PDB entry 8X0M | electron microscopy, 3.50 A resolution | chains B and C of the 11 polymer chains in the assembly

# Chain B
Molecule: Spike glycoprotein E2
Organism: Semliki Forest virus
UniProt: A0A0E3T652 (A0A0E3T652_SFV); numbering as in UniProt (aligned over 334-751)
Chain sequence (418 residues; each row starts with the number of its first residue):
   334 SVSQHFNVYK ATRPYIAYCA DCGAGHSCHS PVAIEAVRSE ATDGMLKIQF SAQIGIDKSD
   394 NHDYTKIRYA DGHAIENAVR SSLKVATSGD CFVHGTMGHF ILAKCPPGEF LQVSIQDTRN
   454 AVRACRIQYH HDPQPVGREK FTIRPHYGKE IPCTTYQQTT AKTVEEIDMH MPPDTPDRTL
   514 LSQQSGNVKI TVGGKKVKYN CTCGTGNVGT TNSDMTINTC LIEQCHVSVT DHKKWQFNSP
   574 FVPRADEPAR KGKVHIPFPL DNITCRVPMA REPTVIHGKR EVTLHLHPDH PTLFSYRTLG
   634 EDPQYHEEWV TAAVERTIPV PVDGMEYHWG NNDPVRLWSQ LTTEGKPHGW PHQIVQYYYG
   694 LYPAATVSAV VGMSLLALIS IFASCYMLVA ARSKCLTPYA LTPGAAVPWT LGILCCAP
Disulfide bonds: Cys-352/Cys-458, Cys-355/Cys-361, Cys-424/Cys-438, Cys-486/Cys-598, Cys-534/Cys-558, Cys-536/Cys-553
Glycans and other covalent adducts: N-acetylglucosamine (NAG) linked to Asn-533, Asn-595

# Chain C
Molecule: Spike glycoprotein E1
Organism: Semliki Forest virus
UniProt: A0A0F6PP03 (A0A0F6PP03_SFV); residues 816-1253 here = UniProt positions 816-1253
Chain sequence (438 residues; numbered 816 to 1253; the number before each row is that of its first residue):
   816 YEHSTVMPNV VGFPYKAHIE RPGYSPLTLQ MQVVETSLEP TLNLEYITCE YKTVVPSPYV
   876 KCCGASECST KEKPDYQCKV YTGVYPFMWG GAYCFCDSEN TQLSEAYVDR SDVCRHDHAS
   936 AYKAHTASLK AKVRVMYGNV NQTVDVYVNG DHAVTIGGTQ FIFGPLSSAW TPFDNKIVVY
   996 KDEVFNQDFP PYGSGQPGRF GDIQSRTVES NDLYANTALK LARPSPGMVH VPYTQTPSGF
  1056 KYWLKEKGTA LNTKAPFGCQ IKTNPVRAMN CAVGNIPVSM NLPDSAFTRI VEAPTIIDLT
  1116 CTVATCTHSS DFGGVLTLTY KTDKNGDCSV HSHSNVATLQ EATAKVKTAG KVTLHFSTAS
  1176 ASPSFVVSLC SARATCSASC EPPKDHIVPY AASHSNVVFP DMSGTALSWV QKISGGLGAF
  1236 AIGAILVLVV VTCIGLRR
Disulfide bonds: Cys-864/Cys-929, Cys-877/Cys-909, Cys-878/Cys-911, Cys-883/Cys-893, Cys-1074/Cys-1086, Cys-1116/Cys-1191, Cys-1121/Cys-1195, Cys-1143/Cys-1185
Glycans and other covalent adducts: N-acetylglucosamine (NAG) linked to Asn-956

# How chain B and chain C interact
Contacting residue pairs (96):
  Tyr-351(B) / Met-1043(C)
  His-362(B) / Met-903(C)
  His-362(B) / Trp-904(C)
  Glu-373(B) / Val-928(C)
  Gly-405(B) / Trp-904(C)
  His-406(B) / Trp-904(C)
  Glu-498(B) / Asp-927(C)
  Pro-506(B) / Tyr-908(C)
  Asp-507(B) / Tyr-908(C)  hydrogen bond
  Pro-509(B) / Met-903(C)
  Pro-509(B) / Gly-905(C)
  Pro-509(B) / Gly-906(C)
  Pro-509(B) / Ala-907(C)
  Pro-509(B) / Tyr-908(C)  hydrophobic
  Asn-533(B) / Phe-910(C)
  Gln-557(B) / Phe-910(C)
  Cys-558(B) / Phe-910(C)
  His-559(B) / Ala-907(C)
  His-559(B) / Tyr-908(C)  hydrogen bond (side chain-backbone)
  His-559(B) / Phe-910(C)
  Asn-571(B) / Pro-871(C)
  Asn-571(B) / Ser-872(C)  hydrogen bond
  Ser-572(B) / Ser-872(C)  hydrogen bond (backbone-side chain)
  Pro-573(B) / Pro-873(C)
  Pro-573(B) / His-1045(C)
  Pro-573(B) / Val-1046(C)  hydrophobic
  Phe-574(B) / Val-1044(C)
  Val-575(B) / Ser-872(C)
  Val-575(B) / Pro-873(C)
  Pro-576(B) / Pro-873(C)
  Pro-576(B) / Met-903(C)  hydrophobic
  Pro-576(B) / Tyr-908(C)  hydrophobic
  Pro-576(B) / Val-1044(C)
  Arg-577(B) / Ser-872(C)
  Arg-577(B) / Pro-873(C)  hydrogen bond (backbone-backbone)
  Arg-577(B) / Glu-920(C)  salt bridge
  Asp-579(B) / Tyr-874(C)
  Leu-593(B) / Val-928(C)  hydrophobic
  His-610(B) / Ile-1202(C)
  Gly-611(B) / His-1201(C)  hydrogen bond (backbone-side chain)
  Lys-612(B) / His-1201(C)
  Arg-630(B) / Asn-1067(C)
  Arg-630(B) / Ala-1070(C)  hydrogen bond (side chain-backbone)
  Arg-630(B) / Gly-1073(C)
  Arg-630(B) / Cys-1074(C)
  Leu-632(B) / Phe-1072(C)
  Leu-632(B) / Gly-1073(C)
  Gly-633(B) / Phe-1072(C)  hydrogen bond (backbone-backbone)
  Glu-634(B) / Pro-1071(C)
  Glu-634(B) / Phe-1072(C)
  Pro-636(B) / Lys-1069(C)
  Pro-636(B) / Pro-1071(C)  hydrophobic
  Tyr-638(B) / Thr-1064(C)
  Tyr-638(B) / Thr-1068(C)
  Glu-640(B) / Thr-1064(C)  hydrogen bond
  Arg-669(B) / Gly-1073(C)  hydrogen bond (side chain-backbone)
  Leu-670(B) / Ile-1202(C)  hydrophobic
  Leu-670(B) / Val-1203(C)
  Leu-670(B) / Pro-1204(C)  hydrophobic
  Trp-671(B) / Ile-1202(C)
  Trp-671(B) / Val-1203(C)  hydrogen bond (backbone-backbone)
  Trp-671(B) / Pro-1204(C)
  Trp-671(B) / Tyr-1205(C)
  Trp-671(B) / Ala-1206(C)
  Ser-672(B) / His-1201(C)
  Ser-672(B) / Ile-1202(C)
  Gln-673(B) / Ser-1124(C)
  Gln-673(B) / Pro-1198(C)
  Gln-673(B) / His-1201(C)  hydrogen bond (backbone-backbone)
  Gln-673(B) / Val-1203(C)
  Leu-674(B) / His-1123(C)
  Leu-674(B) / Pro-1198(C)
  Thr-675(B) / Pro-1198(C)
  Thr-675(B) / His-1201(C)
  Pro-680(B) / Glu-1196(C)
  Pro-680(B) / Pro-1197(C)
  Pro-680(B) / Thr-1220(C)
  His-681(B) / Ala-1176(C)
  His-681(B) / Ser-1177(C)
  His-681(B) / Ser-1194(C)
  His-681(B) / Cys-1195(C)
  His-681(B) / Thr-1220(C)  hydrogen bond
  Pro-684(B) / Trp-1224(C)
  Ile-687(B) / Thr-1220(C)
  Ile-687(B) / Ala-1221(C)  hydrophobic
  Tyr-690(B) / His-1123(C)  hydrogen bond
  Tyr-690(B) / Pro-1197(C)  hydrophobic
  Tyr-691(B) / Val-1213(C)
  Tyr-691(B) / Pro-1215(C)
  Ser-717(B) / Phe-1235(C)
  Ser-717(B) / Ala-1236(C)
  Met-720(B) / Ala-1239(C)  hydrophobic
  Met-720(B) / Leu-1243(C)  hydrophobic
  Ala-724(B) / Leu-1243(C)  hydrophobic
  Cys-728(B) / Val-1246(C)  hydrophobic
  Tyr-732(B) / Arg-1253(C)
Other interface residues (no listed pair), chain B (57 interface residues in all): Ala-578, Val-615, Ser-628, Ser-713, Ile-714, Leu-721, Pro-731
Other interface residues (no listed pair), chain C (61 interface residues in all): Val-870, Val-875, His-931, Gln-1075, Ser-1125, Asp-1200, Leu-1232, Ile-1240

# Overview
The interface between chain B and chain C involves 57 residues on one side and 61 on the other, with 14
hydrogen bonds and 1 salt bridge. Polar pairs include Arg-577(B)/Glu-920(C), Asp-507(B)/Tyr-908(C) and
His-559(B)/Tyr-908(C). Covalently linked N-acetylglucosamine: at Asn-533(B) and Asn-595(B).
Here chain B is Spike glycoprotein E2 and chain C is Spike glycoprotein E1, both from Semliki Forest virus.
Entry 8X0M (Cryo-EM structure of Semliki Forest virus in complex with its receptor VLDLR(5-fold)) was
determined by electron microscopy.
